PDB entry 5WO1 | X-ray diffraction, 1.87 A resolution | chains A and B

Chain A:
Molecule: Periplasmic chaperone Spy
From: Escherichia coli
UniProt: P77754 (SPY_ECOLI); residues 29-122 here correspond to UniProt positions 52-145 (UniProt number = residue number + 23)
Amino-acid sequence (97 residues; each row starts with the number of its first residue; note: 1 number in that range is skipped by the numbering (no residue carries it; nothing is unmodelled there)):
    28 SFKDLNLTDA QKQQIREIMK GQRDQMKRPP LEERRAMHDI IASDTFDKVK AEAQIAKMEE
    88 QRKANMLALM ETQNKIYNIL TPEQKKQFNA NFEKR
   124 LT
Unresolved in the structure: 48-56, 125
Differences from the reference sequence: expression tag (28); engineered mutation L96 (His119 in P77754)
Bound ions: Zn2+ site 1: D36, E44 (shared with E110(B) of chain B); Zn2+ site 2: H65 (shared with E120(B) of chain B); Zn2+ site 3: D66 (shared with D66(B) of chain B); Zn2+ site 4: D71, D74 (together with glutamic acid); Zn2+ site 5: E86 (together with imidazole) (shared with E79(B) of chain B); Zn2+ site 6 near E87 (its only coordinating residue here); Zn2+ site 7: E120 (together with imidazole) (shared with H65(B) of chain B)
Ligand contacts: glutamic acid (GLU): S70, D74, K77
From the paper describing this entry:
  - conformationally variable residues (order/disorder transition): K47 to P57

Chain B:
Molecule: Periplasmic chaperone Spy
From: Escherichia coli
UniProt: P77754 (SPY_ECOLI); residues 29-124 here correspond to UniProt positions 52-147 (UniProt number = residue number + 23)
Amino-acid sequence (97 residues; numbered 28 to 124; the number before each row is that of its first residue):
    28 SFKDLNLTDA QKQQIREIMK GQRDQMKRPP LEERRAMHDI IASDTFDKVK AEAQIAKMEE
    88 QRKANMLALM ETQNKIYNIL TPEQKKQFNA NFEKRLT
Unresolved in the structure: 28, 47-53, 124
Differences from the reference sequence: expression tag (28); engineered mutation L96 (His119 in P77754)
Bound ions: Zn2+ site 1 near N33 (its only coordinating residue here); Zn2+ site 2 near E44 (its only coordinating residue here); Zn2+ site 3: R62, D66; Zn2+ site 4: H65 (together with imidazole) (shared with E120(A) of chain A); Zn2+ site 5: D66 (shared with D66(A) of chain A); Zn2+ site 6: D74, E87, K90; Zn2+ site 7: E79 (together with imidazole) (shared with E86(A) of chain A); Zn2+ site 8: E110 (shared with D36(A), E44(A) of chain A); Zn2+ site 9: E120 (shared with H65(A) of chain A)

Interface between chain A and chain B:
Pairs across the interface (67; chain A residue first):
  E60(A) with R89(B), salt bridge
  R61(A) with F119(B), hydrogen bond (side chain-backbone); R122(B), hydrogen bond (side chain-backbone)
  R62(A) with E120(B), salt bridge
  M64(A) with M93(B), hydrophobic; M97(B), hydrophobic
  H65(A) with N116(B), hydrogen bond; F119(B); E120(B), salt bridge
  I67(A) with N101(B), hydrogen bond (backbone-side chain)
  I68(A) with Q100(B); N101(B), hydrogen bond (backbone-side chain); Y104(B); F115(B), hydrophobic; F119(B), hydrophobic
  A69(A) with Y104(B); N116(B)
  S70(A) with N101(B), hydrogen bond (backbone-side chain); N105(B), hydrogen bond (backbone-side chain)
  D71(A) with N105(B)
  T72(A) with N101(B), hydrogen bond (backbone-side chain)
  F73(A) with L94(B); M97(B), hydrophobic; E98(B); N101(B)
  A78(A) with L94(B), hydrophobic
  E79(A) with K90(B), salt bridge; L94(B)
  Q81(A) with M93(B); M97(B)
  I82(A) with R89(B), hydrogen bond (backbone-side chain); K90(B); M93(B), hydrophobic; L94(B), hydrophobic; M97(B), hydrophobic
  R89(A) with E86(B), salt bridge; R89(B)
  K90(A) with E79(B), salt bridge; I82(B)
  M93(A) with M64(B), hydrophobic; I82(B), hydrophobic; M85(B), hydrophobic
  L94(A) with F73(B); A78(B), hydrophobic; E79(B); I82(B), hydrophobic
  M97(A) with M64(B), hydrophobic; I67(B), hydrophobic; F73(B); A78(B), hydrophobic
  E98(A) with F73(B)
  Q100(A) with I68(B)
  N101(A) with I67(B), hydrogen bond (side chain-backbone); I68(B), hydrogen bond (side chain-backbone); S70(B), hydrogen bond (side chain-backbone); T72(B); F73(B)
  Y104(A) with I68(B); A69(B)
  N105(A) with S70(B), hydrogen bond (side chain-backbone); D71(B)
  N116(A) with H65(B), hydrogen bond
  F119(A) with R61(B), hydrogen bond (backbone-side chain); H65(B)
  E120(A) with H65(B), salt bridge
  R122(A) with R61(B), hydrogen bond (backbone-side chain)
  L124(A) with R61(B)
Other interface residues (no listed pair), chain A (34 interface residues in all): K75, E86, F115
Other interface residues (no listed pair), chain B (34 interface residues in all): K75, L96, K102, L123

In short:
The chain A/chain B interface involves 34 residues from each chain; the contacts include 16 hydrogen bonds and
7 salt bridges. Among the polar pairs are E60(A)-R89(B), R62(A)-E120(B) and H65(A)-E120(B). Chain A binds
glutamic acid. The Zn2+ site 8 is built by D36(A), E44(A) and E110(B). From the paper: conformational
variability at K47(A).
Both chains are Periplasmic chaperone Spy (Escherichia coli). Entry 5WO1 (Chaperone Spy H96L bound to Im7 L18A
L19A L37A (Im7 un-modeled)) was determined by X-ray diffraction (same publication as 5WNW, 5WO2 and 5WO3).
